2UU9 - chains A and K of the 23 polymer chains in the assembly; structure by X-ray diffraction, 3.10 A resolution.

[Chain A]
Molecule: 16S RRNA
Source organism: Thermus thermophilus
Sequence (1522 nucleotides; each row starts with the number of its first residue; note: 44 numbers in that range are skipped by the numbering (no residue carries them; nothing is unmodelled there); a row labelled like 189A-189L holds insertion residues (189A, then the next letters in order); numbering starts at 0):
     0 UUUGUUGGAGAGUUUGAUCCUGGCUCAGGGUGAACGCUGGCGGCGUGCCU
    50 AAGACAUGCAAGUCGUGCGGGCCG
    76 CGGGGUUUU
    88 ACUCCG
    96 UGGUCAGCGGCGGACGGGUGAGUAACGCGUGGGU
  129A G
   130 ACCUACCCGGAAGAGGGGGACAACCCGGGGAAACUCGGGCUAAUCCCCCA
   180 UGUGGACCCG
189A-189L CCCCUUGGGGUG
   190 UGUCCAAAGGGCUUU
   216 GCCCGCUUCCGGAUGGGCCCGCGUCCCAUCAGCUAGUUGGUGGGGUAAUG
   266 GCCCACCAAGGCGACGACGGGUAGCCGGUCUGAGAGGAUGGCCGGCCACA
   316 GGGGCACUGAGACACGGGCCCCACUCCUACGGGAGGCAGCAGUUAGGAAU
   366 CUUCCGCAAUGGGCGCAAGCCUGACGGAGCGACGCCGCUUGGAGGAAGAA
   416 GCCCUUCGGGGUGUAAACUCCUGA
   441 ACCCGGGACGAAACCCCC
   460 GA
   470 CGAGGGGA
   479 CUGACGGUACCGGGGUAA
   498 UAGCGCCGGCCAACUCCGUGCCAGCAGCCGCGGUAAUACGGAGGGCGCGA
   548 GCGUUACCCGGAUUCACUGGGCGUAAAGGGCGUGUAGGCGGCCUGGGGCG
   598 UCCCAUGUGAAAGACCACGGCUCAACCGUGGGGGAGCGUGGGAUACGCUC
   648 AGGCUAGACGGUGGGAGAGGGUGGUGGAAUUCCCGGAGUAGCGGUGAAAU
   698 GCGCAGAUACCGGGAGGAACGCCGAUGGCGAAGGCAGCCACCUGGUCCAC
   748 CCGUGACGCUGAGGCGCGAAAGCGUGGGGAGCAAACCGGAUUAGAUACCC
   798 GGGUAGUCCACGCCCUAAACGAUGCGCGCUAGGUCUCUGGGUCU
   848 CCUGGGGGCCGAAGCUAACGCGUUAAGCGCGCCGCCUGGGGAGUACGGCC
   898 GCAAGGCUGAAACUCAAAGGAAUUGACGGGGGCCCGCACAAGCGGUGGAG
   948 CAUGUGGUUUAAUUCGAAGCAACGCGAAGAACCUUACCAGGCCUUGACAU
   998 GCUA
 1001A G
  1002 GGAACCCGGGUGAAAGCCUGGGGUGCCCC
1030A-1030D GCGA
  1031 GGGGAGCCCUAGCACAGGUGCUGCAUGGCCGUCGUCAGCUCGUGCCGUGA
  1081 GGUGUUGGGUUAAGUCCCGCAACGAGCGCAACCCCCGCCGUUAGUUGCCA
  1131 GCGGUUCGGCCGGGCACUCUAACGGGACUGCCCGCG
  1168 AAAGCGGGAGGAAGGAGGGGACGACGUCUGGUCAGCAUGGCCCUUACGGC
  1218 CUGGGCGACACACGUGCUACAAUGCCCACUACAAAGCGAUGCCACCCGGC
  1268 AACGGGGAGCUAAUCGCAAAAAGGUGGGCCCAGUUCGGAUUGGGGUCUGC
  1318 AACCCGACCCCAUGAAGCCGGAAUCGCUAGUAAUCGCGGAUCAGCC
 1363A A
  1364 UGCCGCGGUGAAUACGUUCCCGGGCCUUGUACACACCGCCCGUCACGCCA
  1414 UGGGAGCGGGCUCUACCCGAAGUCGCCGG
1442A-1442B GA
  1443 GCCUA
  1452 C
  1456 GGGCAGGCGCCGAGGGUAGGGCCCGUGACUGGGGCGAAGUCGUAACAAGG
  1506 UAGCUGUACCGGAAGGUGCGGCUGGAUCACCUCCUUUCU
Unresolved in the structure: 0-4, 1534-1538
Bound ions: Mg2+ site 1: U12, G22; Mg2+ site 2: U12, C526, G527, A914; K+ site 1 near U14 (its only coordinating residue here); Mg2+ site 3 near G21 (its only coordinating residue here); Mg2+ site 4: U37, G38; Mg2+ site 5: C48, G115; Mg2+ site 6 near A53 (its only coordinating residue here); Mg2+ site 7: G61, U62, G105; Mg2+ site 8: G107, G324, G326; Mg2+ site 9: A109, G331; Mg2+ site 10 near G115 (its only coordinating residue here); Mg2+ site 11: A116, G117, G289; 77 more Mg2+ sites not listed; 21 more K+ sites not listed
Residues lining bound ligands: paromomycin (PAR): G1405, U1406, C1407, A1408, C1409, G1489, C1490, G1491, A1492, A1493, G1494, U1495, C1496
From the paper describing this entry:
  - Mg2+ coordination: C518

[Chain K]
Protein: 30S ribosomal protein S11
Source organism: Thermus thermophilus
Reference sequence: P80376 (RS11_THET8); aligned to UniProt positions 1-128 over residues 2-129 (the alignment contains insertions or deletions, so no single offset holds)
Chain sequence (129 residues; each row starts with the number of its first residue):
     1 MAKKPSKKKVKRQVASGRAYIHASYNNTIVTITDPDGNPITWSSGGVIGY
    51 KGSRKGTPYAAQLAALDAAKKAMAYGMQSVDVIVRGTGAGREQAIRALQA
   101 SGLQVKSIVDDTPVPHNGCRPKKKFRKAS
Unresolved in the structure: 1-10

[Chain A / chain K interface]
Residue-residue contacts - 80 pairs, chain A then chain K:
  G674(A) with His116(K), base contact
  A675(A) with Val114(K), hydrogen bond to the sugar; Pro115(K), base contact; His116(K), hydrogen bond to the base
  A676(A) with Pro113(K), sugar contact; Pro115(K), sugar contact; Cys119(K), base contact
  U677(A) with Cys119(K), hydrogen bond to the base
  G683(A) with Asn38(K), hydrogen bond to the base; Pro39(K), base contact
  A684(A) with Asn38(K), hydrogen bond to the sugar; Pro39(K), hydrogen bond to the sugar
  G685(A) with Pro39(K), sugar contact; Ile40(K), phosphate contact; Trp42(K), sugar contact
  U686(A) with Trp42(K), hydrogen bond to the sugar
  A687(A) with Trp42(K), sugar contact; Val47(K), sugar contact; Lys71(K), salt bridge to the phosphate
  G688(A) with Trp42(K), sugar contact; Ser44(K), hydrogen bond to the phosphate; Gly46(K), sugar contact; Val47(K), sugar contact
  C689(A) with Asn27(K), hydrogen bond to the phosphate; Ser44(K), hydrogen bond to the phosphate; Gly45(K), phosphate contact; Gly46(K), hydrogen bond to the phosphate; Lys55(K), salt bridge to the phosphate
  G690(A) with Asn27(K), hydrogen bond to the phosphate; Lys55(K), hydrogen bond to the base
  G691(A) with Asn26(K), hydrogen bond to the phosphate; Lys51(K), base contact; Gly52(K), base contact; Lys55(K), hydrogen bond to the base
  U692(A) with Asn26(K), hydrogen bond to the phosphate; Gly52(K), base contact; Ser53(K), base contact; Lys124(K), salt bridge to the phosphate
  A694(A) with Ser53(K), hydrogen bond to the phosphate
  A695(A) with Gly52(K), phosphate contact; Ser53(K), hydrogen bond to the phosphate
  A704(A) with Trp42(K), base contact
  U705(A) with Ile29(K), base contact
  A706(A) with His22(K), sugar contact; Ile29(K), sugar contact; Thr31(K), hydrogen bond to the sugar; Pro39(K), base contact
  C707(A) with Tyr20(K), hydrogen bond to the phosphate; Thr31(K), sugar contact; Gly37(K), hydrogen bond to the sugar; Pro39(K), base contact; Arg85(K), salt bridge to the phosphate
  C708(A) with Tyr20(K), sugar contact; Asp36(K), sugar contact; Gly37(K), sugar contact; Arg85(K), salt bridge to the phosphate
  G714(A) with Cys119(K), base contact
  A715(A) with Gly118(K), base contact
  A716(A) with Asn117(K), base contact; Gly118(K), sugar contact
  C717(A) with His116(K), phosphate contact
  G718(A) with His116(K), stacking on the base; Asn117(K), hydrogen bond to the sugar
  A777(A) with Cys119(K), base contact
  G778(A) with Cys119(K), sugar contact; Arg120(K), hydrogen bond to the sugar
  C779(A) with Arg120(K), hydrogen bond to the sugar; Pro121(K), sugar contact; Lys122(K), phosphate contact; Lys123(K), phosphate contact
  A780(A) with Lys122(K), phosphate contact; Lys123(K), hydrogen bond to the phosphate
  C796(A) with Lys123(K), phosphate contact
  C797(A) with Lys124(K), phosphate contact
  G798(A) with Lys122(K), salt bridge to the phosphate
  U1522(A) with Lys123(K), phosphate contact
  G1523(A) with Lys123(K), salt bridge to the phosphate
  C1524(A) with Arg120(K), salt bridge to the phosphate
  G1525(A) with Arg120(K), salt bridge to the phosphate; Arg126(K), salt bridge to the phosphate
Also at the interface, not in a pair above, chain A (38 interface residues in all): G799
Also at the interface, not in a pair above, chain K (39 interface residues in all): Arg18, Ser24, Thr33, Tyr75

[Summary]
38 residues of chain A face 39 of chain K across their interface; the contacts include 25 hydrogen bonds, 10
salt bridges and 1 aromatic stacking contact. Among the polar pairs are A675(A)-His116(K), U677(A)-Cys119(K)
and G683(A)-Asn38(K). Chain A binds paromomycin. U12(A) and G22(A) form the Mg2+ site 1. From the paper: Mg2+
coordination by C518(A).
Chain A is 16S RRNA and chain K is 30S ribosomal protein S11, both from Thermus thermophilus; the structure,
Structure of the Thermus thermophilus 30S ribosomal subunit complexed with a Valine-ASL with cmo5U in position
..., was determined by X-ray diffraction (same publication as 2UUC, 2UUA and 2UUB).
